8P12 - chains A and B of the 6 polymer chains in the assembly; structure by electron microscopy, 3.21 A resolution.

== Chain A ==
Protein: Guanine nucleotide-binding protein G(i) subunit alpha-1
From: Homo sapiens
Reference sequence: P63096 (GNAI1_HUMAN); residues 1-354 here = UniProt positions 1-354
Amino-acid sequence (376 residues; row label = number of the first residue in the row; numbers below 1 keep their minus sign (Met-21 is residue -21)):
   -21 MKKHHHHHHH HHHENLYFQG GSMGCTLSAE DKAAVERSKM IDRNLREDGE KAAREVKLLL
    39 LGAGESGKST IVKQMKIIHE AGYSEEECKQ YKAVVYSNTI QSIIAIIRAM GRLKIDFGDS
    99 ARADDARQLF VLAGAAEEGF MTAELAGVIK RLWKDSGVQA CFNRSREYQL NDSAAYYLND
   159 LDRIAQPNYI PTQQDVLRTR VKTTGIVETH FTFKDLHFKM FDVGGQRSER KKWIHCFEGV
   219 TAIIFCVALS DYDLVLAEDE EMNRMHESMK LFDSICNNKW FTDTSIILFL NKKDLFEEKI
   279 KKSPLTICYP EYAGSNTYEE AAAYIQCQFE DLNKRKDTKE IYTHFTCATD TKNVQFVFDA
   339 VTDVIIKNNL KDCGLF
Not modelled in the structure: -21 to 3, 59-182, 231-241, 289-294
Construct notes: initiating methionine (-21); expression tag (-20 to 0)
Curated features (UniProtKB/Swiss-Prot):
  - region: Lys35 to Thr48 (G1 motif), Asp173 to Thr181 (G2 motif), Phe196 to Arg205 (G3 motif), Ile265 to Asp272 (G4 motif), Thr324 to Thr329 (G5 motif)
  - binding site (GTP): Glu43 to Thr48, Ser151, Leu175 to Thr181, Asp200 to Gln204, Asn269 to Asp272, Ala326
  - binding site (Mg(2+)): Ser47, Thr181
  - modified residue: Arg178 (ADP-ribosylarginine), Gln204 (Deamidated glutamine), Cys351 (ADP-ribosylcysteine)
  - lipidation: Gly2 (N-myristoyl glycine), Cys3 (S-palmitoyl cysteine)
  - natural variant: Gly40 (G40C: In NEDHISB; G40R: In NEDHISB), Gly45 (G45D: In NEDHISB), Thr48 (T48I: In NEDHISB; T48K: In NEDHISB), Gln52 (Q52P: In NEDHISB), Ser75 (deletion: In NEDHISB; uncertain significance), Gln172 (deletion: In NEDHISB), Asp173 (D173V: In NEDHISB), Glu186 to Phe189 (deletion: In NEDHISB; uncertain significance), Cys224 (C224Y: In NEDHISB), Lys270 (K270N: In NEDHISB; K270R: In NEDHISB), Asp272 (D272G: In NEDHISB), Ala326 (A326P: In NEDHISB), 1 further natural variant entry in UniProt
  - mutagenesis: Gly42 (G42R: Abolishes switch to an activated conformation and dissociation from beta and gamma subunits upon GTP binding. Abolishes interaction with RGS family members), Glu116 (E116L: Enhances interaction (inactive GDP-bound) with RGS14), Gln147 (Q147L: Enhances interaction (inactive GDP-bound) with RGS14), Glu245 (E245L: Enhances interaction (inactive GDP-bound) with RGS14)

== Chain B ==
Protein: Guanine nucleotide-binding protein G(I)/G(S)/G(T) subunit beta-1
From: Bos taurus
Reference sequence: P62871 (GBB1_BOVIN); residue numbers follow UniProt; this construct covers 1-340
Amino-acid sequence (340 residues; each row starts with the number of its first residue):
     1 MSELDQLRQE AEQLKNQIRD ARKACADATL SQITNNIDPV GRIQMRTRRT LRGHLAKIYA
    61 MHWGTDSRLL VSASQDGKLI IWDSYTTNKV HAIPLRSSWV MTCAYAPSGN YVACGGLDNI
   121 CSIYNLKTRE GNVRVSRELA GHTGYLSCCR FLDDNQIVTS SGDTTCALWD IETGQQTTTF
   181 TGHTGDVMSL SLAPDTRLFV SGACDASAKL WDVREGMCRQ TFTGHESDIN AICFFPNGNA
   241 FATGSDDATC RLFDLRADQE LMTYSHDNII CGITSVSFSK SGRLLLAGYD DFNCNVWDAL
   301 KADRAGVLAG HDNRVSCLGV TDDGMAVATG SWDSFLKIWN
Not modelled in the structure: 1-24
Curated features (UniProtKB/Swiss-Prot):
  - modified residue: Ser2 (N-acetylserine), His266 (Phosphohistidine)

== How chain A and chain B interact ==
Contacting residue pairs (35; chain A residue first):
  Arg15(A) with Val90(B), hydrogen bond (side chain-backbone); Gly131(B), hydrogen bond (side chain-backbone)
  Ser16(A) with Asn88(B); Lys89(B), hydrogen bond (side chain-backbone)
  Ile19(A) with Lys89(B); Ala92(B), hydrophobic
  Asp20(A) with Lys89(B)
  Leu23(A) with Leu55(B); Lys78(B)
  Asp26(A) with Lys78(B), salt bridge
  Gly27(A) with Leu55(B)
  Lys35(A) with Trp99(B)
  Gly183(A) with Asp118(B), hydrogen bond (backbone-backbone); Asn119(B)
  Ile184(A) with Trp99(B); Asp118(B)
  Phe199(A) with Trp99(B)
  Gln204(A) with Asn119(B), hydrogen bond; Thr143(B); Gly144(B); Tyr145(B), hydrogen bond (side chain-backbone)
  Arg205(A) with Gly162(B)
  Ser206(A) with Tyr145(B); Asp186(B)
  Glu207(A) with Asp186(B), hydrogen bond (backbone-side chain); Cys204(B)
  Trp211(A) with Met101(B), hydrophobic; Tyr145(B); Met188(B)
  Cys214(A) with Tyr59(B); Gln75(B); Met101(B), hydrophobic
  Phe215(A) with Leu117(B), hydrophobic
  Glu216(A) with Lys57(B), salt bridge; Trp332(B)
Interface residues without a listed pair, chain A (22 interface residues in all): Ala12, Gly203, Lys210
Interface residues without a listed pair, chain B (29 interface residues in all): Gly53, Asp76, His91, Ser98, Asp163, Asp228

== In short ==
Chain A and chain B form an interface of 22 and 29 residues respectively, with 7 hydrogen bonds and 2 salt
bridges. Polar pairs include Asp26(A)-Lys78(B), Glu216(A)-Lys57(B) and Arg15(A)-Val90(B).
Here chain A is Guanine nucleotide-binding protein G(i) subunit alpha-1 (Homo sapiens) and chain B is Guanine
nucleotide-binding protein G(I)/G(S)/G(T) subunit beta-1 (Bos taurus). Entry 8P12 (Cryo-EM structure of
Rhodopsin-Gi bound to antibody fragment Fab13) was determined by electron microscopy together with 8P13 and
8P15 from the same study.
